PDB entry 8VD4 | electron microscopy, 3.10 A resolution | chains C and D of the 4 polymer chains in the assembly

# Chain C (and D)
Molecule: Major head protein
Organism: Dubowvirus dv80alpha
Notes: chain D of this document is another copy of the same molecule, construct and numbering; everything in this record applies to it too
Reference sequence: A4ZFB3 (A4ZFB3_9CAUD); residues 1-324 here = UniProt positions 1-324
Sequence (324 residues; numbered 1 to 324; the number before each row is that of its first residue):
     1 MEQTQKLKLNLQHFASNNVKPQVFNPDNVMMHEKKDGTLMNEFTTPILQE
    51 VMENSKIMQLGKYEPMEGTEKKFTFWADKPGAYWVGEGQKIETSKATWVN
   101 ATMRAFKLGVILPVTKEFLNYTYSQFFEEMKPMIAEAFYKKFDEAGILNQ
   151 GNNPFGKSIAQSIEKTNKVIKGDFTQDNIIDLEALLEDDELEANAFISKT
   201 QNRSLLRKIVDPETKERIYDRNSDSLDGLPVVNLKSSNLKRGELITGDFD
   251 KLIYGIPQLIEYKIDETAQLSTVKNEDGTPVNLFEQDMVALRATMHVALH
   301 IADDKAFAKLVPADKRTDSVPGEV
Not modelled in the structure: 1-15, 314-324
Swiss-Prot annotation at these positions:
  - mutagenesis: Glu2 to Phe14 (Wild-type phage titer and viability), Phe14 (F14A: Wild-type phage titer and viability, protein is mostly unprocessed), Met52 (M52Q: Defective in producing infectious virions)

# Chain C / chain D interface
Contacting residue pairs (76):
  Asp27(C) with Lys95(D), salt bridge
  Asn28(C) with Thr93(D), hydrogen bond; Ser94(D); Lys95(D)
  Met30(C) with Trp98(D), hydrophobic
  Phe43(C) with Trp98(D), hydrophobic
  Thr44(C) with Thr74(D), hydrogen bond
  Pro46(C) with Thr74(D); Trp76(D); Trp98(D), hydrophobic
  Ile47(C) with Thr74(D), hydrogen bond (backbone-backbone); Phe75(D); Trp76(D), hydrogen bond (backbone-backbone)
  Leu48(C) with Trp76(D)
  Gln49(C) with Ala302(D)
  Glu50(C) with Lys79(D), salt bridge
  Met52(C) with Lys79(D)
  Lys107(C) with Tyr83(D); Trp84(D); Val85(D), hydrogen bond (backbone-backbone)
  Leu108(C) with Tyr83(D); Trp84(D), hydrophobic
  Gly109(C) with Tyr83(D), hydrogen bond (backbone-backbone); Val85(D); Ile91(D)
  Val110(C) with Gly81(D); Ile91(D); Glu92(D); Ser94(D)
  Ile111(C) with Ile91(D); Glu92(D), hydrogen bond (backbone-backbone); Thr93(D); Ser94(D), hydrogen bond (backbone-backbone)
  Leu112(C) with Ser94(D)
  Pro113(C) with Thr93(D)
  Phe118(C) with Trp98(D), hydrophobic
  Tyr123(C) with Trp76(D)
  Met130(C) with Pro80(D); Ala96(D), hydrophobic
  Met133(C) with Lys79(D)
  Glu136(C) with Lys79(D), salt bridge
  Ala137(C) with Pro80(D); Gly81(D)
  Phe138(C) with Ala82(D), hydrophobic
  Lys141(C) with Ala82(D), hydrogen bond (side chain-backbone); Tyr83(D); Trp84(D)
  Ala145(C) with Trp84(D), hydrophobic
  Gly151(C) with Trp84(D)
  Asn152(C) with Trp84(D)
  Pro154(C) with Trp84(D)
  Thr200(C) with Glu187(D); Asp188(D), hydrogen bond (side chain-backbone)
  Gln201(C) with Asp188(D); Asp189(D), hydrogen bond
  Arg203(C) with Glu187(D), hydrogen bond (side chain-backbone); Asp188(D); Glu190(D)
  Ser204(C) with Asp188(D), hydrogen bond (backbone-side chain)
  Arg207(C) with Ile180(D); Glu187(D), salt bridge
  Lys208(C) with Asp181(D), salt bridge
  Lys215(C) with Pro212(D); Glu213(D)
  Glu216(C) with Glu213(D)
  Arg217(C) with Asp177(D), salt bridge; Ile180(D)
  Arg221(C) with Asp227(D), salt bridge
  Arg241(C) with Asp188(D), salt bridge
  Ser271(C) with Lys90(D)
  Thr272(C) with Ile91(D); Glu92(D)
  Val273(C) with Thr93(D)
  Arg292(C) with Ile91(D)
  Thr294(C) with Ile91(D)
  Val297(C) with Trp84(D), hydrophobic
Interface residues without a listed pair, chain C (55 interface residues in all): Pro26, Met40, Phe106, Ile134, Phe142, Phe155, Asn202, Thr214
Interface residues without a listed pair, chain D (34 interface residues in all): Asp78, Gln176, Glu183, Ala184, Leu185

# Overview
Chain C and chain D form an interface of 55 and 34 residues respectively, with 13 hydrogen bonds and 8 salt
bridges. Among the polar pairs are Asp27(C)-Lys95(D), Glu50(C)-Lys79(D) and Glu136(C)-Lys79(D). From UniProt:
14 mutagenesis sites on chain C.
Chain C and chain D are both Major head protein (Dubowvirus dv80alpha); the structure, SaPI1 mature capsid
structure containing DNA, was determined by electron microscopy (same publication as 8V8B, 8VD5, 8VD8, 8VDC
and 8VDE).
